PDB entry 5U0M | X-ray diffraction, 3.08 A resolution | chains A and B

== Chain A (and B) ==
Protein: N-succinylglutamate 5-semialdehyde dehydrogenase
Source organism: Marinobacter hydrocarbonoclasticus (strain ATCC 700491 / DSM 11845 / VT8)
Notes: EC 1.2.1.71; chain B of this document is another copy of the same molecule, construct and numbering; everything in this record applies to it too
UniProtKB: A1U5W8 (ASTD_MARHV); residue numbers follow UniProt; this construct covers 2-491
Chain sequence (497 residues; numbered -5 to 491; the number before each row is that of its first residue; numbers below 1 keep their minus sign (Met-5 is residue -5)):
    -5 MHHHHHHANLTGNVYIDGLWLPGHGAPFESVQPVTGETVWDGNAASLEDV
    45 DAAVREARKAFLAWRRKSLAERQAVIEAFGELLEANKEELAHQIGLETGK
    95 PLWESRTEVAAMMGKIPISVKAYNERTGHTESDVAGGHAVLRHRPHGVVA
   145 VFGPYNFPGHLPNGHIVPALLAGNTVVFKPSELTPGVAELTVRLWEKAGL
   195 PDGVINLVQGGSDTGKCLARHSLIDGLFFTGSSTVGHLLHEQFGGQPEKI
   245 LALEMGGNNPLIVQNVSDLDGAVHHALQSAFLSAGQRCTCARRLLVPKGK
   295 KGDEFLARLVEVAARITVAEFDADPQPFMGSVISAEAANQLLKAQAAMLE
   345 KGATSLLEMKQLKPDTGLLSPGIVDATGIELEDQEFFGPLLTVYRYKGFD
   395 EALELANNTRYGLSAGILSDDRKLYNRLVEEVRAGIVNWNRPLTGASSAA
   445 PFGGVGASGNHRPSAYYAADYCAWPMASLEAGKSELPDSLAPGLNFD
Unresolved in the structure: -5 to 2, 491 (chain B: -5 to 3, 491)
Sequence notes: initiating methionine (-5); expression tag (-4 to 1)
Small-molecule neighbours: NAD (nicotinamide-adenine-dinucleotide): Phe146, Gly147, Pro148, Tyr149, Asn150, Leu155, Lys173, Pro174, Ser175, Glu176, Gly204, Gly205, Ser206, Gly209, Lys210, Phe223, Thr224, Gly225, Ser226, Val229, Leu233, Glu248, Met249, Gly250, Cys282, Glu379, Phe380, Phe381, Phe446
Curated features (UniProtKB/Swiss-Prot):
  - active site: Glu248, Cys282
  - binding site (NAD(+)): Gly225 to Gly230
What the authors report for this chain:
  - binding site for NAD: Ser175, Cys282
  - specificity-determining residues: His154, Leu155, Ser175, Ser458, Ala459 (proposed by the authors, not directly observed)
  - binding site for citric acid: Cys282
  - catalytic residues: Glu248, Cys282 (proposed by the authors, not directly observed)

== Chain A / chain B interface ==
Pairs across the interface (188; chain A residue first):
  Arg59(A) with Glu424(B), hydrogen bond (side chain-backbone); Arg427(B)
  Arg60(A) with Glu424(B), salt bridge; Glu425(B), salt bridge
  Trp97(A) with Pro486(B)
  Glu119(A) with Arg120(B)
  Arg120(A) with Arg120(B), hydrogen bond (side chain-backbone); Tyr461(B), hydrogen bond (backbone-side chain); Asp464(B), salt bridge
  Gly130(A) with Arg435(B), hydrogen bond (backbone-side chain)
  Leu135(A) with Pro445(B)
  Arg136(A) with Tyr419(B), hydrogen bond; Val423(B)
  His137(A) with Tyr461(B), hydrogen bond
  Arg138(A) with Val423(B), hydrogen bond (side chain-backbone)
  His140(A) with His455(B), hydrogen bond
  His231(A) with Gly239(B); Pro241(B); Glu242(B), salt bridge
  His234(A) with Phe237(B); Gly239(B), hydrogen bond (side chain-backbone); Gln240(B); Pro241(B)
  Glu235(A) with Gly238(B); Gly239(B)
  Phe237(A) with His234(B)
  Gly238(A) with His234(B); Glu235(B)
  Gly239(A) with His231(B); His234(B), hydrogen bond (backbone-side chain); Glu235(B)
  Gln240(A) with His234(B), hydrogen bond (backbone-side chain)
  Pro241(A) with His231(B); His234(B); Gly453(B); Asn454(B); His455(B), hydrogen bond (backbone-side chain)
  Glu242(A) with His231(B), salt bridge; Gly450(B); Ala451(B); His455(B), hydrogen bond (backbone-side chain)
  Ile244(A) with His455(B)
  Ser261(A) with Lys477(B), hydrogen bond
  Asp262(A) with Lys477(B); Ser478(B); Glu479(B)
  Asp264(A) with Leu480(B); Phe490(B)
  Gly265(A) with Ser478(B); Glu479(B)
  Ala266(A) with Ser478(B)
  His268(A) with Leu480(B); Pro481(B); Leu484(B)
  His269(A) with Ser478(B); Glu479(B), hydrogen bond (side chain-backbone)
  Arg302(A) with Phe490(B), hydrogen bond (side chain-backbone)
  Val306(A) with Asn489(B); Phe490(B), hydrophobic
  Arg309(A) with Gly487(B); Asn489(B), hydrogen bond (side chain-backbone); Phe490(B), hydrogen bond (side chain-backbone)
  Ile310(A) with Gly487(B)
  Thr311(A) with Gly487(B)
  Gln320(A) with Pro486(B)
  Pro321(A) with Pro486(B)
  Phe322(A) with Pro486(B), hydrogen bond (backbone-backbone); Gly487(B); Leu488(B), hydrophobic
  Leu412(A) with Ser478(B)
  Asp414(A) with Lys477(B)
  Arg416(A) with Glu474(B), salt bridge
  Tyr419(A) with Arg136(B), hydrogen bond; Ser472(B), hydrogen bond; Glu474(B), hydrogen bond
  Val423(A) with Arg136(B); Arg138(B), hydrogen bond (backbone-side chain); Met470(B), hydrophobic
  Glu424(A) with Arg59(B), hydrogen bond (backbone-side chain); Arg138(B)
  Glu425(A) with Arg60(B), salt bridge
  Val426(A) with Met470(B)
  Arg427(A) with Leu56(B)
  Ala428(A) with Trp468(B); Met470(B)
  Gly429(A) with Pro469(B); Met470(B); Ala471(B), hydrogen bond (backbone-backbone)
  Ile430(A) with Ala471(B)
  Val431(A) with Ala471(B), hydrogen bond (backbone-backbone); Ser472(B), hydrogen bond (backbone-side chain)
  Asn432(A) with Ser472(B); Leu473(B), hydrogen bond (side chain-backbone)
  Trp433(A) with Leu473(B), hydrogen bond (backbone-backbone); Glu474(B); Ala475(B), hydrogen bond (backbone-backbone); Gly476(B)
  Asn434(A) with Ala475(B); Gly476(B), hydrogen bond (side chain-backbone); Lys477(B); Ser478(B), hydrogen bond
  Arg435(A) with Gly130(B); Leu473(B); Ala475(B)
  Ser441(A) with Val128(B)
  Ala444(A) with Ala471(B), hydrophobic
  Pro445(A) with Leu135(B); Pro469(B), hydrophobic; Ala471(B)
  Val449(A) with Trp468(B), hydrophobic
  Gly450(A) with Glu242(B)
  Ala451(A) with Glu242(B)
  Gly453(A) with Pro241(B)
  Asn454(A) with Pro241(B); Arg456(B), hydrogen bond (backbone-side chain)
  His455(A) with His140(B); Pro241(B); Glu242(B), hydrogen bond (side chain-backbone); Ile244(B); Arg456(B), hydrogen bond (backbone-side chain)
  Arg456(A) with Asn454(B), hydrogen bond (side chain-backbone); His455(B), hydrogen bond (side chain-backbone); Arg456(B)
  Tyr461(A) with Arg120(B), hydrogen bond (side chain-backbone); His137(B), hydrogen bond; Pro469(B), hydrophobic
  Asp464(A) with Arg120(B), salt bridge
  Trp468(A) with Ala428(B); Val449(B), hydrophobic
  Pro469(A) with Gly429(B); Pro445(B), hydrophobic; Pro457(B), hydrophobic; Tyr461(B), hydrophobic
  Met470(A) with Val423(B), hydrophobic; Val426(B), hydrophobic; Gly429(B); Val431(B), hydrophobic
  Ala471(A) with Gly429(B), hydrogen bond (backbone-backbone); Ile430(B); Val431(B), hydrogen bond (backbone-backbone); Ala444(B), hydrophobic; Pro445(B)
  Ser472(A) with Tyr419(B), hydrogen bond; Val431(B), hydrogen bond (side chain-backbone); Asn432(B)
  Leu473(A) with Asn432(B), hydrogen bond (backbone-side chain); Trp433(B), hydrogen bond (backbone-backbone); Arg435(B); Gly439(B)
  Glu474(A) with Tyr419(B), hydrogen bond; Trp433(B)
  Ala475(A) with Trp433(B), hydrogen bond (backbone-backbone); Asn434(B); Arg435(B)
  Gly476(A) with Trp433(B); Asn434(B), hydrogen bond (backbone-side chain)
  Lys477(A) with Ser261(B), hydrogen bond; Asp262(B); Asp414(B); Asn434(B)
  Ser478(A) with Asp262(B); Gly265(B); Ala266(B); His269(B); Leu412(B); Asn434(B), hydrogen bond
  Glu479(A) with Asp262(B); Gly265(B); His269(B), hydrogen bond (backbone-side chain)
  Leu480(A) with Asp264(B); Gly265(B); His268(B)
  Pro481(A) with His268(B)
  Leu484(A) with His268(B)
  Pro486(A) with Trp97(B); Gln320(B); Pro321(B); Phe322(B), hydrogen bond (backbone-backbone)
  Gly487(A) with Arg309(B); Ile310(B); Thr311(B)
  Leu488(A) with Phe322(B), hydrophobic
  Asn489(A) with Val306(B); Arg309(B), hydrogen bond (backbone-side chain)
  Phe490(A) with Asp264(B); Arg302(B), hydrogen bond (backbone-side chain); Val306(B), hydrophobic; Arg309(B), hydrogen bond (backbone-side chain)
Other interface residues (no listed pair), chain A (96 interface residues in all): Phe55, Leu56, Val128, Gly131, Lys243, Leu247, Met249, Ser413, Gly439, Pro457, Ala485
Other interface residues (no listed pair), chain B (96 interface residues in all): Phe55, Glu119, Met249, Leu271, Gln272, Ser413, Arg416, Ser441, Gly447, Ala485

== Overview ==
Chain A and chain B each contribute 96 residues to their interface, with 55 hydrogen bonds and 8 salt bridges.
Polar pairs include Arg60(A)-Glu424(B), Arg60(A)-Glu425(B) and Arg120(A)-Asp464(B). Bound to chain A: NAD.
From the paper: catalytic residues Glu248(A) and Cys282(A); a binding site for NAD at Ser175(A) and Cys282(A).
Both chains are N-succinylglutamate 5-semialdehyde dehydrogenase (Marinobacter hydrocarbonoclasticus (strain
ATCC 700491 / DSM 11845 / VT8)). Entry 5U0M (Fatty aldehyde dehydrogenase from Marinobacter aquaeolei VT8 and
cofactor complex) was determined by X-ray diffraction together with 5U0L from the same study.
